PDB entry 5J9U | X-ray diffraction, 2.95 A resolution | chains G and H of the 4 polymer chains in the assembly

== Chain G ==
Molecule: Enhancer of polycomb-like protein 1
Source organism: Saccharomyces cerevisiae (strain ATCC 204508 / S288c)
UniProtKB: P43572 (EPL1_YEAST); residue numbers follow UniProt; this construct covers 50-400
Amino-acid sequence (351 residues; numbered 50 to 400; the number before each row is that of its first residue):
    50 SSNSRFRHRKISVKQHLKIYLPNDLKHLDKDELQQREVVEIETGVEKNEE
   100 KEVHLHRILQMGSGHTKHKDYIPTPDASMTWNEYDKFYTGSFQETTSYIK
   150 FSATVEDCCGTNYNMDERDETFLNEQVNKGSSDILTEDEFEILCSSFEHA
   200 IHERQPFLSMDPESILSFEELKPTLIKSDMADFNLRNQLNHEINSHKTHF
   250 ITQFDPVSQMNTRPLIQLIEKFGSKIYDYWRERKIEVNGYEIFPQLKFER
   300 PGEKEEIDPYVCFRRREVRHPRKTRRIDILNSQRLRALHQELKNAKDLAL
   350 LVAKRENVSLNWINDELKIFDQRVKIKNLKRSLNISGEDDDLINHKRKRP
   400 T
Disordered / not traced: 50-57, 77-118, 228-230, 400

== Chain H ==
Molecule: Chromatin modification-related protein YNG2
Source organism: Saccharomyces cerevisiae (strain ATCC 204508 / S288c)
UniProtKB: P38806 (YNG2_YEAST); numbering as in UniProt (aligned over 1-120)
Amino-acid sequence (120 residues; numbered 1 to 120; the number before each row is that of its first residue):
     1 MDPSLVLEQTIQDVSNLPSEFRYLLEEIGSNDLKLIEEKKKYEQKESQIH
    51 KFIRQQGSIPKHPQEDGLDKEIKESLLKCQSLQREKCVLANTALFLIARH
   101 LNKLEKNIALLEEDGVLAPV

== Interface between chain G and chain H ==
Residue-residue contacts (118):
  Thr144(G) with Tyr23(H), hydrogen bond; Glu27(H)
  Ser146(G) with Tyr23(H); Glu26(H), hydrogen bond
  Tyr147(G) with Tyr23(H)
  Ile148(G) with Tyr23(H), hydrophobic
  Lys149(G) with Ser19(H); Glu20(H); Tyr23(H)
  Phe150(G) with Asn16(H), hydrogen bond (backbone-side chain); Glu20(H)
  Ser151(G) with Asn16(H); Glu20(H), hydrogen bond (backbone-side chain)
  Asp156(G) with Arg99(H), salt bridge
  Asp231(G) with Arg99(H)
  Leu234(G) with Phe95(H), hydrophobic; Asn102(H)
  Leu238(G) with Leu94(H), hydrophobic; Phe95(H), hydrophobic; Ala98(H), hydrophobic
  Ile242(G) with Asn91(H); Leu94(H), hydrophobic
  Phe249(G) with Asn91(H)
  Ile250(G) with Val88(H), hydrophobic; Asn91(H), hydrogen bond (backbone-side chain)
  Thr251(G) with Thr92(H); Phe95(H)
  Gln252(G) with Leu24(H); Val88(H); Leu89(H); Thr92(H)
  Phe253(G) with Phe95(H), hydrophobic
  Arg318(G) with Leu5(H); Glu8(H), salt bridge
  Ile326(G) with Gly115(H); Val116(H); Ala118(H), hydrophobic
  Asn330(G) with Pro3(H); Ser4(H); Leu7(H)
  Ser331(G) with Leu117(H); Ala118(H)
  Arg333(G) with Leu7(H)
  Leu334(G) with Leu7(H), hydrophobic; Leu111(H), hydrophobic
  Arg335(G) with Glu112(H), salt bridge; Leu117(H); Ala118(H), hydrogen bond (side chain-backbone); Pro119(H), hydrogen bond (side chain-backbone); Val120(H)
  Leu337(G) with Leu7(H), hydrophobic; Thr10(H)
  His338(G) with Leu101(H); Leu104(H); Glu105(H), salt bridge; Ile108(H)
  Leu341(G) with Ile97(H), hydrophobic; Leu101(H); Leu104(H), hydrophobic
  Lys342(G) with Leu101(H)
  Ala344(G) with Ile97(H), hydrophobic
  Lys345(G) with Ile97(H); Ala98(H); Leu101(H)
  Ala348(G) with Leu94(H), hydrophobic; Ile97(H), hydrophobic
  Leu349(G) with Leu94(H)
  Val351(G) with Ala90(H), hydrophobic
  Ala352(G) with Ala90(H); Asn91(H); Leu94(H), hydrophobic
  Glu355(G) with Ile28(H); Gln83(H), hydrogen bond (backbone-side chain); Lys86(H), salt bridge; Cys87(H), hydrogen bond (backbone-side chain); Ala90(H)
  Asn356(G) with Cys87(H)
  Ser358(G) with Gln83(H)
  Leu359(G) with Gln83(H); Arg84(H); Cys87(H), hydrophobic
  Trp361(G) with Lys39(H); Tyr42(H)
  Ile362(G) with Leu76(H); Cys79(H); Gln80(H)
  Asn363(G) with Gln80(H), hydrogen bond
  Glu365(G) with Tyr42(H)
  Leu366(G) with Lys73(H); Leu77(H), hydrophobic; Gln80(H)
  Phe369(G) with Asp69(H); Ile72(H), hydrophobic; Lys73(H)
  Asp370(G) with Lys73(H), salt bridge
  Arg372(G) with Glu46(H), salt bridge; His50(H)
  Val373(G) with Asp69(H)
  Lys376(G) with Ile49(H); Ile53(H); Glu65(H), salt bridge
  Lys379(G) with Ser58(H), hydrogen bond; Ile59(H)
  Arg380(G) with Ser58(H), hydrogen bond (side chain-backbone); Ile59(H); Pro60(H); Lys61(H); Glu65(H), salt bridge
  Ile384(G) with Ile59(H)
  Asp388(G) with Ile53(H); Gly57(H); Ser58(H), hydrogen bond
  Leu391(G) with His50(H), hydrogen bond (backbone-side chain); Ser58(H)
  Ile392(G) with His50(H); Ile53(H), hydrophobic; Arg54(H)
  Asn393(G) with Glu46(H), hydrogen bond
Other interface residues (no listed pair), chain G (63 interface residues in all): Thr145, Ala152, Gln237, Asp327, Ile328, Arg354, Asn383, Ser385
Other interface residues (no listed pair), chain H (69 interface residues in all): Asp2, Val6, Ile11, Val14, Phe21, Leu25, Ala93, Leu96

== In short ==
The interface between chain G and chain H involves 63 residues on one side and 69 on the other, with 15
hydrogen bonds and 9 salt bridges. Polar contacts include Asp156(G)-Arg99(H), Arg318(G)-Glu8(H) and
Arg335(G)-Glu112(H).
Chain G is Enhancer of polycomb-like protein 1 and chain H is Chromatin modification-related protein YNG2,
both from Saccharomyces cerevisiae (strain ATCC 204508 / S288c); the structure, Crystal structure of the NuA4
core complex, was determined by X-ray diffraction, deposited together with 5J9Q, 5J9T and 5J9W.
